PDB entry 9EE8 | electron microscopy, 2.63 A resolution | chains B and D of the 5 polymer chains in the assembly

# Chain B
Molecule: Guanine nucleotide-binding protein G(I)/G(S)/G(T) subunit beta-1
Organism: Homo sapiens
Reference sequence: P62873 (GBB1_HUMAN); numbering as in UniProt (aligned over 2-340)
Sequence (345 residues; row label = number of the first residue in the row; numbers below 1 keep their minus sign (Gly-4 is residue -4)):
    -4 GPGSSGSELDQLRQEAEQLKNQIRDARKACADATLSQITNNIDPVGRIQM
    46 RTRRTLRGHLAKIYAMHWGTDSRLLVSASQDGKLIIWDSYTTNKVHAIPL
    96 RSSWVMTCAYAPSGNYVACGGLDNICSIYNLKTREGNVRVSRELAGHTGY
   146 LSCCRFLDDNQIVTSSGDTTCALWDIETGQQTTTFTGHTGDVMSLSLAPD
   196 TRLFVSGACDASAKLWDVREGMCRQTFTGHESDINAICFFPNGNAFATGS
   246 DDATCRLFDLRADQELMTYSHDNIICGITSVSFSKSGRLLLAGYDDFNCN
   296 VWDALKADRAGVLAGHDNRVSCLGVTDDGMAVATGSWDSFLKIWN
Unresolved in the structure: -4 to 4
Sequence notes: expression tag (-4 to 1)
Cystine bridges: Cys121-Cys149

# Chain D
Molecule: Guanine nucleotide-binding protein G(s) subunit alpha isoforms short
Organism: Homo sapiens
Notes: EC 3.6.5.-
Reference sequence: P63092 (GNAS2_HUMAN); aligned in 2 segments with insertions or deletions, so no single offset holds: 5-195 ~ UniProt 5-64; 204-384 ~ UniProt 204-394
Sequence (263 residues; each row starts with the number of its first residue; note: 131 numbers in that range are skipped by the numbering (no residue carries them; nothing is unmodelled there); numbers below 1 keep their minus sign (Met-9 is residue -9)):
    -9 MGHHHHHHENLYFQGNSKTEDQRNEEKAQREANKKIEKQLQKDKQVYRAT
    41 HRLLLLGADNSGKSTIVKQMR
   193 ILHGGSGGSGGTSGIFETKFQVDKVNFHMFDVGGQRDERRKWIQCFNDVT
   243 AIIFVVDSSDYNRLQEALNLFKSIWNNRWLRTISVILFLNKQDLLAEKVL
   293 AGKSKIEDYFPEFARYTTPEDATPEPGEDPRVTRAKYFIRDEFLRISTAS
   343 GDGRHYCYPHFTCAVDTENARRIFNDCRDIIQRMHLRQYELL
Unresolved in the structure: -9 to 9, 193-205
Sequence notes: initiating methionine (-9); expression tag (-8 to 4); conflict Asp49 (Gly in P63092), Asn50 (Glu in P63092), Asp249 (Ala in P63092), Asp252 (Ser in P63092), Ala362 (Ile372 in P63092), Ile365 (Val375 in P63092); linker (196-203)

# How chain B and chain D interact
Contacting residue pairs - 44 pairs, chain B then chain D:
  Gly53(B) - Leu30(D)
  Leu55(B) - Lys34(D)
  Leu55(B) - Tyr37(D)  hydrophobic
  Ala56(B) - Tyr37(D)
  Tyr59(B) - Cys237(D)
  Lys78(B) - Asp33(D)
  Asp83(B) - Gln19(D)
  Thr86(B) - Gln19(D)  hydrogen bond
  Thr87(B) - Asn23(D)
  Asn88(B) - Gln19(D)  hydrogen bond
  Asn88(B) - Asn23(D)  hydrogen bond
  Lys89(B) - Asn23(D)
  Lys89(B) - Glu27(D)  salt bridge
  Trp99(B) - Gly206(D)
  Trp99(B) - Phe222(D)  hydrophobic
  Trp99(B) - Cys237(D)
  Trp99(B) - Phe238(D)  hydrophobic
  Leu117(B) - Ile207(D)
  Leu117(B) - Gln227(D)
  Leu117(B) - Trp234(D)  hydrophobic
  Leu117(B) - Phe238(D)  hydrophobic
  Asn119(B) - Gly226(D)
  Asn119(B) - Gln227(D)
  Thr143(B) - Gly226(D)
  Gly144(B) - Gln227(D)
  Tyr145(B) - Gln227(D)  hydrogen bond (backbone-side chain)
  Tyr145(B) - Lys233(D)
  Tyr145(B) - Trp234(D)
  Gly162(B) - Arg228(D)  hydrogen bond (backbone-side chain)
  Asp163(B) - Arg228(D)
  Thr164(B) - Arg228(D)
  Asp186(B) - Arg228(D)  salt bridge
  Asp186(B) - Glu230(D)
  Met188(B) - Lys233(D)
  Cys204(B) - Arg232(D)  hydrogen bond (backbone-side chain)
  Cys204(B) - Lys233(D)
  Asp228(B) - Arg232(D)  salt bridge
  Asp228(B) - Lys233(D)  salt bridge
  Asn230(B) - Lys233(D)  hydrogen bond
  Asp246(B) - Lys233(D)  salt bridge
  Arg314(B) - Gln236(D)
  Arg314(B) - Trp271(D)
  Trp332(B) - Asn239(D)
  Trp332(B) - Trp271(D)  hydrophobic
Other interface residues (no listed pair), chain B (35 interface residues in all): Asp76, Ala92, Ser97, Met101, Asp118, Thr184, Gly185, Asp290
Other interface residues (no listed pair), chain D (24 interface residues in all): Ala22, Ile26

# Summary
Chain B and chain D form an interface of 35 and 24 residues respectively; the contacts include 7 hydrogen
bonds and 5 salt bridges. Polar contacts include Lys89(B)-Glu27(D), Asp186(B)-Arg228(D) and
Asp228(B)-Arg232(D).
Here chain B is Guanine nucleotide-binding protein G(I)/G(S)/G(T) subunit beta-1 and chain D is Guanine
nucleotide-binding protein G(s) subunit alpha isoforms short, both from Homo sapiens. Entry 9EE8 (Cryo-EM
structure of the adenosine A2A receptor intermediate bound to a miniGs heterotrimer) was determined by
electron microscopy, deposited together with 9EE9 and 9EEA.
